PDB entry 5UHA | X-ray diffraction, 3.91 A resolution | chains C and F of the 8 polymer chains in the assembly

# Chain C
Molecule: DNA-directed RNA polymerase subunit beta
Source organism: Mycobacterium tuberculosis (strain ATCC 25618 / H37Rv)
Notes: EC 2.7.7.6
Reference sequence: P9WGY9 (RPOB_MYCTU); numbering as in UniProt (aligned over 1-1178)
Chain sequence (1178 residues; row label = number of the first residue in the row):
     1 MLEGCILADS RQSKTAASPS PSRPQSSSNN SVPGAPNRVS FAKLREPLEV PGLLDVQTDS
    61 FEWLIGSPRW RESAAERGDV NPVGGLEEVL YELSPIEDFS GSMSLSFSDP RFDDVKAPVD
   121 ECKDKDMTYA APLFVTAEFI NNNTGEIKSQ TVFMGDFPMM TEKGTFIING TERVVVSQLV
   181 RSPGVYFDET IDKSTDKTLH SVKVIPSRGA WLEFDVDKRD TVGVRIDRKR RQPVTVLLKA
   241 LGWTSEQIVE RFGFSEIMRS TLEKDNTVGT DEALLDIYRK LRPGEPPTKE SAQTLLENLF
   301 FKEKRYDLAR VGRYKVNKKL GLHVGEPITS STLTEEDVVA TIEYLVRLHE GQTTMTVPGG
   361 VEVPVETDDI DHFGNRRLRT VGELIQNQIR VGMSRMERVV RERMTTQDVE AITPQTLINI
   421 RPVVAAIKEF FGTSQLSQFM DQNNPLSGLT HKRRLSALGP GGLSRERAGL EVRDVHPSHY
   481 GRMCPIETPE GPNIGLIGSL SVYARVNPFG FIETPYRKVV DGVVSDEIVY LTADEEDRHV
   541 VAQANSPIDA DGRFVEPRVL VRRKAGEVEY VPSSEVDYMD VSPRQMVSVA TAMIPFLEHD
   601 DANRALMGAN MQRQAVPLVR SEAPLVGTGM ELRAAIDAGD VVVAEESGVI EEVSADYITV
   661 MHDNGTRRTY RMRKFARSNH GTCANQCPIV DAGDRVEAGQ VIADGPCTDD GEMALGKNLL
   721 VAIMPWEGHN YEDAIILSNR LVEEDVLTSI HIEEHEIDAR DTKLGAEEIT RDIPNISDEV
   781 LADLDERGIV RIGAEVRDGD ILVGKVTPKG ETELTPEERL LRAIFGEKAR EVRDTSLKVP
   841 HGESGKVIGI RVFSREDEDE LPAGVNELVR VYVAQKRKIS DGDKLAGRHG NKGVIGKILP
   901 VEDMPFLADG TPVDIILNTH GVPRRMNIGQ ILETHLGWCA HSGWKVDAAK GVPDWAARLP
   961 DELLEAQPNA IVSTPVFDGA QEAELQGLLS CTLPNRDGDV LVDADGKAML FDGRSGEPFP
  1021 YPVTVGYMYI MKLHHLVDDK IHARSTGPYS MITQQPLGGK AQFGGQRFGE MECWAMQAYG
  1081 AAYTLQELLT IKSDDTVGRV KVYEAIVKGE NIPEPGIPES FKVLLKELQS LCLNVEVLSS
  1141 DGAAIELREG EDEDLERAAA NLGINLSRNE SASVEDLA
Not modelled in the structure: 1-27, 1154-1178
Curated features (UniProtKB/Swiss-Prot):
  - natural variant: Val423 (V423A: In strain: vr1), Leu436 (L436P: In strain: vr2), Ser437 (S437T: In strain: vr3), Gln438 to Asp441 (sequence variant, change not given here; In strain: RJ49), Gln438 (Q438L: In strain: vr4), Phe439 (F439V: In strain: RJ37), Met440 to Asn443 (deletion: In strain: RJ55), Asp441 (D441V: In strain: vr3), Leu449 to Lys452 (sequence variant, change not given here; In strain: RJ48), His451 (H451D: In strain: vr5; H451L: In strain: SP28; H451N: In strain: vr6; H451P: In strain: vr8; H451Q: In strain: vr1; H451R: In strain: vr7), Ser456 (S456L: In strain: vr11 and RJ37; S456Q: In strain: vr9; S456W: In strain: vr10), Leu458 (L458P: In strain: vr12 and SP22)
  - mutagenesis: Glu138 (E138R: Weakens interaction with TRCF and CarD), Ile147 (I147A: Weakens interaction with TRCF and CarD), Lys148 (K148A: Does not affect association with TRCF, but weakens interaction with CarD), Ser149 (S149A: Does not affect association with TRCF, but weakens interaction with CarD)

# Chain F
Molecule: RNA polymerase sigma factor SigA
Source organism: Mycobacterium tuberculosis (strain ATCC 25618 / H37Rv)
Reference sequence: P9WGI1 (SIGA_MYCTU); residue numbers follow UniProt; this construct covers 1-528
Chain sequence (528 residues; row label = number of the first residue in the row):
     1 MAATKASTAT DEPVKRTATK SPAASASGAK TGAKRTAAKS ASGSPPAKRA TKPAARSVKP
    61 ASAPQDTTTS TIPKRKTRAA AKSAAAKAPS ARGHATKPRA PKDAQHEAAT DPEDALDSVE
   121 ELDAEPDLDV EPGEDLDLDA ADLNLDDLED DVAPDADDDL DSGDDEDHED LEAEAAVAPG
   181 QTADDDEEIA EPTEKDKASG DFVWDEDESE ALRQARKDAE LTASADSVRA YLKQIGKVAL
   241 LNAEEEVELA KRIEAGLYAT QLMTELSERG EKLPAAQRRD MMWICRDGDR AKNHLLEANL
   301 RLVVSLAKRY TGRGMAFLDL IQEGNLGLIR AVEKFDYTKG YKFSTYATWW IRQAITRAMA
   361 DQARTIRIPV HMVEVINKLG RIQRELLQDL GREPTPEELA KEMDITPEKV LEIQQYAREP
   421 ISLDQTIGDE GDSQLGDFIE DSEAVVAVDA VSFTLLQDQL QSVLDTLSER EAGVVRLRFG
   481 LTDGQPRTLD EIGQVYGVTR ERIRQIESKT MSKLRHPSRS QVLRDYLD
Not modelled in the structure: 1-206

# Interface between chain C and chain F
Residue-residue contacts - 68 pairs, chain C then chain F:
  Val152(C) - Gln388(F)
  Phe153(C) - Leu387(F)
  Phe153(C) - Gln388(F)  hydrogen bond (backbone-side chain)
  Phe153(C) - Gly391(F)
  Phe153(C) - Arg392(F)
  Leu275(C) - Leu212(F)  hydrophobic
  Arg279(C) - Ala215(F)
  Arg282(C) - Arg229(F)
  Pro283(C) - Ser224(F)  hydrogen bond (backbone-side chain)
  Gly284(C) - Ala219(F)  hydrogen bond (backbone-backbone)
  Gly284(C) - Thr222(F)
  Gly284(C) - Lys233(F)
  Glu285(C) - Ala219(F)
  Glu285(C) - Arg229(F)  salt bridge
  Pro287(C) - Leu212(F)
  Pro287(C) - Arg216(F)
  Lys289(C) - Asp207(F)  hydrogen bond (side chain-backbone)
  Lys289(C) - Leu212(F)
  Arg398(C) - Lys308(F)
  Arg398(C) - Arg309(F)  hydrogen bond (side chain-backbone)
  Arg398(C) - Thr311(F)
  Glu402(C) - Arg309(F)  salt bridge
  Gln415(C) - Gln388(F)
  Ile420(C) - Leu387(F)  hydrophobic
  Ile420(C) - Gln388(F)
  Arg421(C) - Gly380(F)  hydrogen bond (side chain-backbone)
  Arg465(C) - Asp429(F)
  Asn775(C) - Leu527(F)
  Asn775(C) - Asp528(F)
  Thr815(C) - Phe453(F)
  Pro816(C) - Phe479(F)
  Pro816(C) - Gly480(F)
  Glu817(C) - Phe453(F)
  Glu817(C) - Gln457(F)  hydrogen bond
  Arg819(C) - Arg478(F)
  Arg819(C) - Phe479(F)  hydrogen bond (side chain-backbone)
  Leu820(C) - Leu460(F)  hydrophobic
  Leu820(C) - Val475(F)  hydrophobic
  Leu821(C) - Leu456(F)  hydrophobic
  Leu821(C) - Leu523(F)
  Ile824(C) - Leu514(F)  hydrophobic
  Ile824(C) - Arg515(F)  hydrogen bond (backbone-side chain)
  Ile824(C) - Ser518(F)
  Phe825(C) - Ser518(F)
  Phe825(C) - Leu523(F)
  Phe825(C) - Arg524(F)
  Phe825(C) - Leu527(F)  hydrophobic
  Glu827(C) - Arg524(F)  salt bridge
  Glu827(C) - Leu527(F)
  Arg855(C) - Leu411(F)
  Ala863(C) - Leu411(F)
  Pro1048(C) - Glu440(F)
  Tyr1049(C) - Glu440(F)
  Tyr1049(C) - Asp441(F)  hydrogen bond (backbone-backbone)
  Ser1050(C) - Asp441(F)
  Met1051(C) - Ile439(F)  hydrophobic
  Met1051(C) - Asp441(F)
  Gln1054(C) - Asp441(F)  hydrogen bond
  Leu1057(C) - Asp437(F)
  Leu1057(C) - Phe438(F)
  Leu1057(C) - Glu440(F)
  Tyr1103(C) - Ala447(F)  hydrophobic
  Tyr1103(C) - Val448(F)  hydrophobic
  Tyr1103(C) - Val451(F)  hydrophobic
  Glu1104(C) - Val451(F)
  Glu1104(C) - Thr454(F)
  Val1107(C) - Val451(F)  hydrophobic
  Lys1108(C) - Leu455(F)
Also at the interface, not in a pair above, chain C (52 interface residues in all): Lys116, Pro132, Phe134, Asp156, Glu272, Ile418, Val424, Gln435, Ala823, Glu860, Thr1046, Gly1058, Gln1062, Val1100
Also at the interface, not in a pair above, chain F (59 interface residues in all): Ser209, Ala211, Glu220, Gln383, Arg384, Glu393, Pro396, Gln415, Gly428, Glu430, Ala444, Asp458, Pro486, Met511, Tyr526

# In short
52 residues of chain C face 59 of chain F across their interface, with 11 hydrogen bonds and 3 salt bridges.
Among the polar pairs are Glu285(C)-Arg229(F), Glu402(C)-Arg309(F) and Glu827(C)-Arg524(F). From UniProt: 4
mutagenesis sites on chain C.
Here chain C is DNA-directed RNA polymerase subunit beta and chain F is RNA polymerase sigma factor SigA, both
from Mycobacterium tuberculosis (strain ATCC 25618 / H37Rv). Entry 5UHA (Crystal structure of Mycobacterium
tuberculosis transcription initiation complex) was determined by X-ray diffraction (same publication as 5UH5,
5UH6, 5UH8, 5UH9, 5UHB, 5UHC and 4 further entries).
